7T9G - chains A and Y; structure by electron microscopy, 2.83 A resolution.

[Chain A (and Y)]
Protein: DASS family sodium-coupled anion symporter
Organism: Vibrio cholerae
Notes: chain Y of this document is another copy of the same molecule, construct and numbering; everything in this record applies to it too
UniProt: A0A0H3AG83 (A0A0H3AG83_VIBC3); numbering as in UniProt (aligned over 14-462)
Amino-acid sequence (449 residues; numbered 14 to 462; the number before each row is that of its first residue):
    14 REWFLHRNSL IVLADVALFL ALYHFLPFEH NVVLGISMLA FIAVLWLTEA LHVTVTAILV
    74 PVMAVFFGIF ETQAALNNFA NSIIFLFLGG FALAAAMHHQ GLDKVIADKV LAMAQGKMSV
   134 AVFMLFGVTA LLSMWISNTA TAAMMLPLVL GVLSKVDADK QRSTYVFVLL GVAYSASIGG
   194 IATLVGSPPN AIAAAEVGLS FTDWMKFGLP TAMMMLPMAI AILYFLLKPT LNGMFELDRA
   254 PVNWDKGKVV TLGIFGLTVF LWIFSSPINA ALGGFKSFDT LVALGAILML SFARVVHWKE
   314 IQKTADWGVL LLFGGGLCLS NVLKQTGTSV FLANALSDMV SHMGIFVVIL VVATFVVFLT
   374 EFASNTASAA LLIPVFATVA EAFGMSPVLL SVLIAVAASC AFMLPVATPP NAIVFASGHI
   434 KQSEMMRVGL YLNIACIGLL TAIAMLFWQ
Unresolved in the structure: 14-17
Bound ions: Na+ site 1: Ser146, Ser150, Asn151, Gly199; Na+ site 2: Thr373, Ala376, Asn378, Ala420
Reported in the primary citation:
  - Na+ coordination: Ala376, Asn378, Ala420
  - conformationally variable residues (side-chain flip): Phe220, Trp461
  - contacts within the chain: Lys337-Glu394
  - self-association interface (contacts with another copy of this molecule); pairs are residue here / residue on that copy: Phe92-Phe92 (water-mediated contact)
  - mutagenesis - V427C, I433C, M438C, G442C: decreased expression

[Chain A / chain Y interface]
Pairs across the interface - 68 pairs, chain A then chain Y:
  His19(A) with Arg307(Y), hydrogen bond
  Asn21(A) with Arg307(Y)
  Ser22(A) with Phe305(Y)
  Val25(A) with Phe305(Y), hydrophobic
  Leu26(A) with Phe305(Y), hydrophobic
  His65(A) with Trp311(Y)
  Thr67(A) with Trp311(Y)
  Val68(A) with Leu301(Y); Ser304(Y)
  Ile71(A) with Leu297(Y), hydrophobic
  Leu72(A) with Leu301(Y), hydrophobic
  Val75(A) with Leu297(Y), hydrophobic
  Val78(A) with Phe288(Y); Leu294(Y), hydrophobic
  Phe79(A) with Phe288(Y), hydrophobic; Leu294(Y), hydrophobic
  Glu84(A) with Lys289(Y), salt bridge
  Thr85(A) with Ser290(Y); Leu294(Y)
  Gln86(A) with Ala93(Y), hydrogen bond (side chain-backbone); Asn94(Y); Ser95(Y), hydrogen bond (side chain-backbone)
  Leu89(A) with Ala93(Y); Ser95(Y); Phe98(Y), hydrophobic
  Asn90(A) with Asn90(Y); Ala93(Y)
  Phe92(A) with Phe98(Y), hydrophobic
  Ala93(A) with Gln86(Y), hydrogen bond (backbone-side chain); Leu89(Y); Asn90(Y); Ala93(Y), hydrophobic
  Asn94(A) with Gln86(Y)
  Ser95(A) with Gln86(Y), hydrogen bond (backbone-side chain); Leu89(Y)
  Phe98(A) with Leu89(Y), hydrophobic; Phe92(Y), hydrophobic
  Phe288(A) with Val78(Y); Phe79(Y), hydrophobic
  Lys289(A) with Glu84(Y), salt bridge
  Ser290(A) with Thr85(Y)
  Leu294(A) with Val78(Y), hydrophobic; Phe79(Y), hydrophobic
  Leu297(A) with Ile71(Y), hydrophobic; Val75(Y), hydrophobic
  Leu301(A) with Val68(Y); Leu72(Y), hydrophobic
  Ser304(A) with Val68(Y)
  Phe305(A) with Ser22(Y), hydrogen bond (backbone-side chain); Val25(Y), hydrophobic; Leu26(Y), hydrophobic
  Arg307(A) with His19(Y), hydrogen bond; Asn21(Y)
  Trp311(A) with His65(Y); Thr67(Y); Gly321(Y); Leu324(Y), hydrophobic
  Gln315(A) with Ala318(Y), hydrogen bond (side chain-backbone); Asp319(Y), hydrogen bond; Trp320(Y); Gly321(Y)
  Ala318(A) with Gln315(Y), hydrogen bond (backbone-side chain)
  Asp319(A) with Gln315(Y), hydrogen bond
  Trp320(A) with Gln315(Y); Trp320(Y)
  Gly321(A) with Trp311(Y); Gln315(Y)
  Leu324(A) with Trp311(Y), hydrophobic
Other interface residues (no listed pair), chain A (44 interface residues in all): Leu64, Leu101, Phe291, Thr293, Ile300
Other interface residues (no listed pair), chain Y (44 interface residues in all): Leu64, Leu101, Phe291, Thr293, Ile300

[Overview]
Chain A and chain Y each contribute 44 residues to their interface; the contacts include 11 hydrogen bonds and
2 salt bridges. Among the polar pairs are Glu84(A)-Lys289(Y), His19(A)-Arg307(Y) and Gln86(A)-Ala93(Y). From
the paper: V427C, I433C and M438C of chain A, among others, reduce expression; Na+ coordination by Ala376(A),
Asn378(A) and Ala420(A).
Chain A and chain Y are both DASS family sodium-coupled anion symporter (Vibrio cholerae); the structure,
Structure of VcINDY-Na+, was determined by electron microscopy, deposited together with 7T9F.
